Entry 2CGL (X-ray diffraction, 1.88 A resolution); this record covers chain A.

# Chain A
Name: Rhamnulokinase
From: Escherichia coli BL21(DE3)
Notes: EC 2.7.1.5
UniProtKB: Q8X899 (RHAB_ECO57); numbering as in UniProt (aligned over 1-489)
Sequence (489 residues; row label = number of the first residue in the row):
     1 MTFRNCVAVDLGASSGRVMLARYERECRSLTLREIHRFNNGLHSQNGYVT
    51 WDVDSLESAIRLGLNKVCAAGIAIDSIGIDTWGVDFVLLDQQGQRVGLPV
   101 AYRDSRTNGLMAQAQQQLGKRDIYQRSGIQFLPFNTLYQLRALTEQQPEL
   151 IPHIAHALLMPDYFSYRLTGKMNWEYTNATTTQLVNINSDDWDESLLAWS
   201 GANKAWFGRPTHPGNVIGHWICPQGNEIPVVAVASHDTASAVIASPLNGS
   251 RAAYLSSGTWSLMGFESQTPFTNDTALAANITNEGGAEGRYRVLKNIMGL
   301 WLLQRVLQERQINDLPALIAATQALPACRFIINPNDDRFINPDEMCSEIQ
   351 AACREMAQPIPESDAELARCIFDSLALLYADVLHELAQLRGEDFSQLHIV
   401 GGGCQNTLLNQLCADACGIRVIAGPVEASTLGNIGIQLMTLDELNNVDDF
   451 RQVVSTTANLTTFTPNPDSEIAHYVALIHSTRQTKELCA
Not modelled in the structure: 1, 481-489
Sequence notes: engineered mutation Ala-69 (Glu in Q8X899), Ala-70 (Glu in Q8X899), Ala-73 (Arg in Q8X899); conflict Ala-320 (Ser in Q8X899), Asp-343 (Glu in Q8X899), Glu-344 (Thr in Q8X899), Mse-356 (Thr in Q8X899), Leu-477 (Arg in Q8X899)
Modified residues: Mse-1 (selenomethionine); Mse-19, Mse-111, Mse-160, Mse-172, Mse-263, Mse-298, Mse-345, Mse-356, Mse-439 (selenomethionine; parent Met)
Cystine bridges: Cys-68/Cys-222
Residues lining bound ligands:
  - ADP / phosphite ion: Gly-12, Ala-13, Ser-14, Ser-15, Arg-17, Asp-237, Ser-257, Gly-258, Thr-259, Trp-260, Leu-300, Gln-304, Leu-315, Pro-316, Ile-319, Gly-401, Gly-402, Gly-403, Gln-405, Asn-406
  - beta-L-fructofuranose (LFR): Trp-82, Gly-83, Val-84, Tyr-102, Leu-132, Phe-134, His-236, Asp-237, Thr-238, Trp-260, Leu-262, Asn-296
UniProt features mapped onto this chain:
  - active site: Asp-237 (Proton acceptor)
  - binding site (ATP): Ala-13 to Arg-17, Thr-259, Gln-304, Gly-402
  - binding site (substrate): Gly-83, His-236 to Thr-238, Asn-296

# Summary
Ligands of chain A: beta-L-fructofuranose and ADP / phosphite ion. From UniProt: active-site residue Asp-237,
8 ATP-binding residues and 5 substrate-binding residues.
Chain A is Rhamnulokinase (Escherichia coli BL21(DE3)); the structure, Crystal Structure of L-rhamnulose
kinase from Escherichia coli in complex with L-fructose, ADP and a modeled ..., was determined by X-ray
diffraction together with 2CGJ and 2CGK from the same study.
